PDB entry 8CXS | X-ray diffraction, 2.49 A resolution | chains A and E of the 3 polymer chains in the assembly

== Chain A ==
Protein: Site-specific DNA-methyltransferase (adenine-specific)
From: Clostridioides difficile
Notes: EC 2.1.1.72
Reference sequence: A0A031WG99 (A0A031WG99_CLODI); residues 1-577 here = UniProt positions 1-577
Chain sequence (578 residues; row label = number of the first residue in the row; numbering starts at 0):
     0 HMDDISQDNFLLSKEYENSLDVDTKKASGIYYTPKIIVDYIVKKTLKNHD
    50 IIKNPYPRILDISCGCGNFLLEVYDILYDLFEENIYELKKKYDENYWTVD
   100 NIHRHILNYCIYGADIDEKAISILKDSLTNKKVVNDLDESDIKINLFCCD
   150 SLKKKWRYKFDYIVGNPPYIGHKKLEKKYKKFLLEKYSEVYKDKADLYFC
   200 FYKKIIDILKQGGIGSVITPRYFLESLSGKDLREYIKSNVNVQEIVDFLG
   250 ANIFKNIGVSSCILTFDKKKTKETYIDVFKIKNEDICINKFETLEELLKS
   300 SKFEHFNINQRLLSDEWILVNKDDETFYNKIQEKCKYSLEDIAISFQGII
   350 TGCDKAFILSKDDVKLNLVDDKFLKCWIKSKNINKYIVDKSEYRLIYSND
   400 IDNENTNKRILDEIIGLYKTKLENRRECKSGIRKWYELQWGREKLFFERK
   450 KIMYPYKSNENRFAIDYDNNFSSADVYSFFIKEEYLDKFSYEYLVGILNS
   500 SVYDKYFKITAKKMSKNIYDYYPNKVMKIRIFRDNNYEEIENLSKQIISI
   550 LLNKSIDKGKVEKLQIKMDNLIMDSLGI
Not modelled in the structure: 0-25, 133-137
Differences from the reference sequence: expression tag (0)
Metal / ion sites: K+ site 1: Lys88, Lys89, Tyr91, Glu93 (together with 1,2-ethanediol); K+ site 2: Gly249, Ala250, Asn251, Val258, Ser259
Ligand contacts: 5'-deoxy-5'-methylthioadenosine (MTA): Gly28, Ile29, Tyr30, Ile61, Ser62, Gly64, Asp114, Ile115, Asp116, Cys148, Asp149, Ser150, Asn165, Pro166, Pro167, Tyr178, Phe200
Reported in the primary citation:
  - conformationally variable residues (order/disorder transition): Gly28
  - contacts within the chain: Asp149-Tyr178 (hydrogen bond)

== Chain E ==
Molecule: DNA Strand 2
Sequence (14 nucleotides; each row starts with the number of its first residue):
     1 ATGGGACTTTTTGA

== How chain A and chain E interact ==
Pairs across the interface (41):
  His171(A) with DT11(E), base contact; DT12(E), sugar contact
  Lys172(A) with DT9(E), hydrogen bond to the base; DT10(E), hydrogen bond to the base; DT11(E), base contact; DT12(E), phosphate contact
  Lys176(A) with DT12(E), salt bridge to the phosphate; DG13(E), phosphate contact
  Lys179(A) with DT12(E), hydrogen bond to the phosphate; DG13(E), salt bridge to the phosphate
  Leu183(A) with DA14(E), phosphate contact
  Asp192(A) with DG13(E), hydrogen bond to the phosphate; DA14(E), hydrogen bond to the phosphate
  Lys193(A) with DT12(E), base contact; DG13(E), hydrogen bond to the base
  Ile349(A) with DT10(E), base contact; DT11(E), base contact
  Gly351(A) with DT10(E), sugar contact
  Cys352(A) with DT10(E), phosphate contact
  Asp353(A) with DT10(E), hydrogen bond to the phosphate
  Lys378(A) with DT8(E), phosphate contact; DT9(E), salt bridge to the phosphate
  Ser379(A) with DT8(E), hydrogen bond to the phosphate
  Lys380(A) with DT8(E), hydrogen bond to the phosphate
  Arg424(A) with DT11(E), phosphate contact
  Arg425(A) with DT12(E), base contact; DG13(E), hydrogen bond to the base; DA14(E), base contact
  Gln438(A) with DT11(E), base contact; DT12(E), base contact
  Trp439(A) with DT11(E), base contact; DT12(E), hydrogen bond to the base
  Tyr455(A) with DT8(E), hydrogen bond to the base; DT9(E), base contact
  Lys456(A) with DT8(E), base contact
  Ser472(A) with DT10(E), base contact
  Ala473(A) with DT10(E), base contact
  Asp474(A) with DT9(E), phosphate contact
  Lys515(A) with DG5(E), salt bridge to the phosphate
  Ile517(A) with DC7(E), base contact; DT8(E), base contact
Also at the interface, not in a pair above, chain A (31 interface residues in all): Lys191, Lys254, Asn255, Thr350, Lys354, Glu426
Also at the interface, not in a pair above, chain E (11 interface residues in all): DT2, DG3

== In short ==
The interface between chain A and chain E involves 31 residues on one side and 11 on the other; the contacts
include 12 hydrogen bonds and 4 salt bridges. Polar contacts include Lys172(A)-DT9(E), Lys172(A)-DT10(E) and
Lys193(A)-DG13(E). Ligands of chain A: 5'-deoxy-5'-methylthioadenosine. From the paper: conformational
variability at Gly28(A); contacts within the chain involving Asp149(A) and Tyr178(A).
Chain A is Site-specific DNA-methyltransferase (adenine-specific) (Clostridioides difficile) and chain E is
DNA Strand 2; the structure, CamA Adenine Methyltransferase Complexed to Cognate Substrate DNA and Inhibitor
MTA, was determined by X-ray diffraction, deposited together with 8CXT, 8CXU, 8CXV, 8CXW, 8CXX, 8CXY and 7
further entries.
